Entry 4QW5 (X-ray diffraction, 3.00 A resolution); this record covers chains S and T of the 28 polymer chains in the assembly.

# Chain S
Molecule: Proteasome subunit alpha type-6
Organism: Saccharomyces cerevisiae
Notes: EC 3.4.25.1
Reference sequence: P40302 (PSA6_YEAST); residues 0-233 here correspond to UniProt positions 1-234 (UniProt number = residue number + 1)
Chain sequence (234 residues; row label = number of the first residue in the row; numbering starts at 0):
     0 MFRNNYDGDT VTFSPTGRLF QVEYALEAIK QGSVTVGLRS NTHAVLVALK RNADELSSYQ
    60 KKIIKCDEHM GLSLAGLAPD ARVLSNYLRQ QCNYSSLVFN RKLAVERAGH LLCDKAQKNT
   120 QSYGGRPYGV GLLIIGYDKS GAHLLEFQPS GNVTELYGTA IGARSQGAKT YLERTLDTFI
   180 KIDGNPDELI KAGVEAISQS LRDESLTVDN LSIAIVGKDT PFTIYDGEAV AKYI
Unresolved in the structure: 0-2
Curated features (UniProtKB/Swiss-Prot):
  - modified residue: Ser13 (Phosphoserine)
  - cross-link: Lys190 (Glycyl lysine isopeptide (Lys-Gly) (interchain with G-Cter in ubiquitin))

# Chain T
Molecule: Probable proteasome subunit alpha type-7
Organism: Saccharomyces cerevisiae
Notes: EC 3.4.25.1
Reference sequence: P21242 (PSA7_YEAST); residues -3 to 284 here correspond to UniProt positions 1-288 (UniProt number = residue number + 4)
Chain sequence (288 residues; numbered -3 to 284; the number before each row is that of its first residue; numbers below 1 keep their minus sign (Met-3 is residue -3)):
    -3 MTSIGTGYDL SNSVFSPDGR NFQVEYAVKA VENGTTSIGI KCNDGVVFAV EKLITSKLLV
    57 PQKNVKIQVV DRHIGCVYSG LIPDGRHLVN RGREEAASFK KLYKTPIPIP AFADRLGQYV
   117 QAHTLYNSVR PFGVSTIFGG VDKNGAHLYM LEPSGSYWGY KGAATGKGRQ SAKAELEKLV
   177 DHHPEGLSAR EAVKQAAKII YLAHEDNKEK DFELEISWCS LSETNGLHKF VKGDLLQEAI
   237 DFAQKEINGD DDEDEDDSDN VMSSDDENAP VATNANATTD QEGDIHLE
Unresolved in the structure: -3 to 1, 245-284
Curated features (UniProtKB/Swiss-Prot):
  - modified residue: Thr-2 (N-acetylthreonine)

# How chain S and chain T interact
Residue-residue contacts - 63 pairs, chain S then chain T:
  Asn4(S) with Leu6(T)
  Tyr5(S) with Asp5(T), hydrogen bond; Leu6(T), hydrophobic
  Thr9(S) with Arg126(T)
  Val10(S) with Gln19(T); Asn123(T); Ser124(T); Val125(T); Arg126(T)
  Thr11(S) with Leu6(T); Gln19(T)
  Phe12(S) with Gln19(T), hydrogen bond (backbone-side chain); Tyr22(T); Ala23(T), hydrophobic; Arg126(T); Pro127(T)
  Ser13(S) with Tyr22(T)
  Pro14(S) with Tyr22(T), hydrophobic; Lys25(T)
  Thr15(S) with Lys25(T)
  Gly16(S) with Tyr22(T); Lys25(T); Ala26(T)
  Leu18(S) with Leu77(T), hydrophobic; Arg126(T)
  His109(S) with Arg82(T)
  Cys112(S) with Arg82(T)
  Asp113(S) with Arg82(T), salt bridge; Asn86(T)
  Gln116(S) with Pro79(T); Asp80(T); His83(T), hydrogen bond; Arg126(T)
  Thr119(S) with Arg126(T), hydrogen bond (backbone-side chain)
  Gln120(S) with His119(T); Val125(T); Arg126(T), hydrogen bond (backbone-backbone); Pro127(T); Phe128(T)
  Ser121(S) with Ser124(T)
  Tyr122(S) with Ser124(T), hydrogen bond (backbone-backbone)
  Ser149(S) with Pro79(T)
  Gly150(S) with Pro79(T)
  Asn151(S) with Ile78(T); Pro79(T)
  Thr153(S) with Leu55(T); Asn60(T)
  Glu154(S) with Val56(T); Lys59(T); Asn60(T), hydrogen bond (backbone-side chain)
  Leu155(S) with Leu54(T); Leu55(T), hydrophobic; Val56(T)
  Tyr156(S) with Leu54(T), hydrogen bond (backbone-backbone); Leu55(T); Val56(T); Pro57(T)
  Gly157(S) with Leu54(T)
  Lys168(S) with Leu54(T)
  Leu171(S) with Leu54(T)
  Glu172(S) with Ser52(T), hydrogen bond; Lys53(T), hydrogen bond (side chain-backbone)
  Leu175(S) with Lys53(T)
Also at the interface, not in a pair above, chain S (37 interface residues in all): Arg38, Glu105, Lys117, Ser139, His142, Val152
Also at the interface, not in a pair above, chain T (30 interface residues in all): Gly129

# Overview
The interface between chain S and chain T involves 37 residues on one side and 30 on the other; the contacts
include 10 hydrogen bonds and 1 salt bridge. Polar contacts include Asp113(S)-Arg82(T), Tyr5(S)-Asp5(T) and
Phe12(S)-Gln19(T).
Chain S is Proteasome subunit alpha type-6 and chain T is Probable proteasome subunit alpha type-7, both from
Saccharomyces cerevisiae; the structure, yCP beta5-M45A mutant in complex with carfilzomib, was determined by
X-ray diffraction (same publication as 4QUX, 4QUY, 4QV0, 4QV1, 4QV3, 4QV4 and 42 further entries).
